6T40 - chains A and B of the 4 polymer chains in the assembly; structure by X-ray diffraction, 1.67 A resolution.

# Chain A
Molecule: VP1
Organism: Enterovirus F
UniProt: Q2LKZ0 (Q2LKZ0_9ENTO); residues 1-275 here correspond to UniProt positions 559-833 (UniProt number = residue number + 558)
Sequence (275 residues; each row starts with the number of its first residue):
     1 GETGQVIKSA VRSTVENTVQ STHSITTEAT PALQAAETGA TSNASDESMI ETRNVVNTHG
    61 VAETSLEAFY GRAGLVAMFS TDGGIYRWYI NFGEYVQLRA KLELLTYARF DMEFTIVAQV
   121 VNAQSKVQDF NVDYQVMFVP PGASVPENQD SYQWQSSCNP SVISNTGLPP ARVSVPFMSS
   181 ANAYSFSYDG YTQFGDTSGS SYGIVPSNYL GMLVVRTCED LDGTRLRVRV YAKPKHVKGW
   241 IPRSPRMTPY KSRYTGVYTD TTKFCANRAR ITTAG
Disordered / not traced: 1-3, 275
Bound ions: K+ site 1: Thr-14, Val-15, Asn-17, Asn-57; K+ site 2: Thr-30, Pro-31, Leu-33 (shared with 2 residues of chain D); K+ site 3: Ser-42 (shared with 2 residues of chain C)
Ligand contacts:
  - cysteine (CYS): Leu-75, Met-78, Tyr-95, Asp-150, Ser-151, Tyr-152, Gln-155
  - cysteine / glycine: Leu-75, Met-78, Tyr-95, Asp-150, Ser-151, Tyr-152, Trp-154, Gln-155, Arg-216, Arg-229
  - glycine (GLY): Leu-75, Met-78, Asp-150, Ser-151, Tyr-152, Trp-154, Gln-155, Arg-216, Arg-229

# Chain B
Molecule: VP2
Organism: Enterovirus F
UniProt: Q2LKZ0 (Q2LKZ0_9ENTO); residues 1-244 here correspond to UniProt positions 72-315 (UniProt number = residue number + 71)
Sequence (244 residues; each row starts with the number of its first residue):
     1 SAEACGYSDR VAQLTLGNST ITTQEAANIV VGYGRWPTSL RDTDATAVDK PTQPGVSAER
    61 FYTLPSVQWT NSFKGHYWKL PDALSELGLF GQNLQFHYLY RGGWVIHVQC NATKFHQGTL
   121 LVVATPEHKI QSAESPAFAR TNPGEQGAAY QFPFTFEDGT ALGNALIYPH QWVNLRTNNS
   181 ATLVLPYVNA LPMDSGIRHN NWTLSVIPIV PLEYAAGATT YVPITVTIAP MCTEYNGLRA
   241 AVTQ

# Chain A / chain B interface
Pairs across the interface - 106 pairs, chain A then chain B:
  Gly-4(A) / Gly-34(B)
  Gly-4(A) / Arg-35(B)
  Gly-4(A) / Trp-36(B)  hydrogen bond (backbone-backbone)
  Gly-4(A) / Thr-38(B)
  Gln-5(A) / Tyr-33(B)  hydrogen bond (side chain-backbone)
  Gln-5(A) / Gly-34(B)  hydrogen bond (side chain-backbone)
  Gln-5(A) / Arg-35(B)  hydrogen bond
  Val-6(A) / Gly-34(B)  hydrogen bond (backbone-backbone)
  Val-6(A) / Trp-36(B)
  Ile-7(A) / Gly-34(B)
  Ala-36(A) / Trp-172(B)
  Glu-37(A) / Gln-171(B)
  Glu-37(A) / Trp-172(B)  hydrogen bond (backbone-backbone)
  Glu-37(A) / Asn-174(B)  hydrogen bond
  Glu-37(A) / Thr-177(B)  hydrogen bond
  Glu-37(A) / Asn-178(B)
  Thr-38(A) / Ala-27(B)
  Thr-38(A) / Val-30(B)
  Thr-38(A) / Gln-171(B)  hydrogen bond (backbone-side chain)
  Gly-39(A) / His-170(B)
  Thr-106(A) / Glu-127(B)
  Tyr-107(A) / Glu-127(B)  hydrogen bond
  Tyr-107(A) / Val-188(B)
  Tyr-107(A) / Asn-189(B)
  Tyr-107(A) / Ala-190(B)  hydrophobic
  Ala-181(A) / Ala-190(B)
  Ala-181(A) / Leu-191(B)  hydrophobic
  Asn-182(A) / Ala-190(B)  hydrogen bond (backbone-backbone)
  Asn-182(A) / Leu-191(B)
  Asn-182(A) / Pro-192(B)
  Ala-183(A) / Ala-190(B)
  Ser-185(A) / Ala-190(B)
  Ser-187(A) / Glu-127(B)  hydrogen bond (side chain-backbone)
  Ser-187(A) / Lys-129(B)
  Tyr-188(A) / Glu-127(B)
  Tyr-188(A) / Lys-129(B)
  Tyr-188(A) / Arg-198(B)
  Tyr-188(A) / His-199(B)
  Asp-189(A) / Lys-79(B)  salt bridge
  Asp-189(A) / Glu-127(B)  hydrogen bond (backbone-side chain)
  Asp-189(A) / His-128(B)
  Asp-189(A) / His-199(B)
  Asp-189(A) / Asn-200(B)  hydrogen bond (backbone-backbone)
  Asp-189(A) / Thr-203(B)
  Gly-190(A) / Arg-198(B)
  Tyr-191(A) / Phe-138(B)
  Tyr-191(A) / Thr-141(B)  hydrogen bond
  Tyr-191(A) / Asn-142(B)
  Tyr-191(A) / Arg-198(B)  hydrogen bond (backbone-backbone)
  Tyr-191(A) / Gln-244(B)
  Gln-193(A) / Arg-198(B)
  Phe-194(A) / Tyr-98(B)  hydrophobic
  Phe-194(A) / Ser-195(B)
  Phe-194(A) / Ile-197(B)  hydrophobic
  Phe-194(A) / Arg-198(B)
  Thr-197(A) / Phe-138(B)
  Gly-199(A) / Ser-135(B)
  Gly-199(A) / Pro-136(B)
  Tyr-202(A) / His-128(B)
  Tyr-202(A) / Lys-129(B)
  Tyr-202(A) / Ile-130(B)  hydrogen bond (side chain-backbone)
  Tyr-202(A) / Pro-136(B)  hydrophobic
  Tyr-202(A) / Thr-141(B)
  Ile-241(A) / Tyr-33(B)
  Ile-241(A) / Pro-126(B)  hydrophobic
  Ile-241(A) / Val-188(B)  hydrophobic
  Pro-242(A) / Ile-167(B)
  Pro-242(A) / Tyr-168(B)
  Arg-243(A) / Thr-125(B)
  Arg-243(A) / Pro-126(B)  hydrogen bond (side chain-backbone)
  Arg-243(A) / Glu-127(B)  hydrogen bond (side chain-backbone)
  Arg-243(A) / Tyr-168(B)  hydrogen bond
  Ser-244(A) / Thr-160(B)
  Ser-244(A) / Ala-161(B)  hydrogen bond (side chain-backbone)
  Ser-244(A) / Asn-164(B)
  Ser-244(A) / Ile-167(B)
  Ser-244(A) / Tyr-168(B)  hydrogen bond (backbone-side chain)
  Pro-245(A) / Thr-160(B)
  Pro-245(A) / Asn-164(B)
  Arg-246(A) / Gln-131(B)
  Arg-246(A) / Asp-158(B)
  Arg-246(A) / Gly-159(B)
  Met-247(A) / Gly-159(B)  hydrogen bond (backbone-backbone)
  Met-247(A) / Thr-160(B)
  Met-247(A) / Ala-161(B)
  Met-247(A) / Asn-164(B)
  Thr-248(A) / Gly-159(B)  hydrogen bond (side chain-backbone)
  Gly-256(A) / Gln-131(B)  hydrogen bond (backbone-side chain)
  Val-257(A) / Gln-131(B)
  Val-257(A) / Ala-133(B)
  Val-257(A) / Glu-134(B)
  Tyr-258(A) / Gln-131(B)
  Tyr-258(A) / Ser-132(B)
  Tyr-258(A) / Phe-152(B)
  Tyr-258(A) / Thr-155(B)  hydrogen bond
  Tyr-258(A) / Glu-157(B)
  Tyr-258(A) / Asp-158(B)
  Tyr-258(A) / Gly-159(B)
  Asp-260(A) / Phe-152(B)
  Asp-260(A) / Thr-155(B)
  Thr-261(A) / Phe-154(B)
  Thr-261(A) / Thr-155(B)
  Thr-262(A) / Phe-154(B)
  Lys-263(A) / Phe-154(B)
  Phe-264(A) / Phe-154(B)  hydrophobic
  Phe-264(A) / Ala-161(B)  hydrophobic
Other interface residues (no listed pair), chain A (45 interface residues in all): Phe-186, Thr-192, Ser-200, Gly-203, Lys-251
Other interface residues (no listed pair), chain B (56 interface residues in all): Asn-28, Val-31, Ala-165

# In short
45 residues of chain A and 56 residues of chain B are in contact, with 26 hydrogen bonds and 1 salt bridge.
Among the polar pairs are Asp-189(A)/Lys-79(B), Gln-5(A)/Tyr-33(B) and Gln-5(A)/Gly-34(B). Bound to chain A:
glycine, cysteine and cysteine / glycine.
Here chain A is VP1 and chain B is VP2, both from Enterovirus F. Entry 6T40 (Bovine enterovirus F3 in complex
with a Cysteinylglycine dipeptide) was determined by X-ray diffraction (same publication as 6T48 and 6T4C).
